Entry 8VD9 (X-ray diffraction, 1.85 A resolution); this record covers chain A.

== Chain A ==
Protein: Beta-ketoacyl-[acyl-carrier-protein] synthase III 1
Organism: Bacillus subtilis
Notes: EC 2.3.1.180, 2.3.1.300; engineered mutation(s): LEU-GLU inserted after MET-1
UniProtKB: O34746 (FABH1_BACSU); residues 4-314 here correspond to UniProt positions 2-312 (UniProt number = residue number - 2)
Chain sequence (317 residues; numbered -2 to 314; the number before each row is that of its first residue; numbers below 1 keep their minus sign (Gly-2 is residue -2)):
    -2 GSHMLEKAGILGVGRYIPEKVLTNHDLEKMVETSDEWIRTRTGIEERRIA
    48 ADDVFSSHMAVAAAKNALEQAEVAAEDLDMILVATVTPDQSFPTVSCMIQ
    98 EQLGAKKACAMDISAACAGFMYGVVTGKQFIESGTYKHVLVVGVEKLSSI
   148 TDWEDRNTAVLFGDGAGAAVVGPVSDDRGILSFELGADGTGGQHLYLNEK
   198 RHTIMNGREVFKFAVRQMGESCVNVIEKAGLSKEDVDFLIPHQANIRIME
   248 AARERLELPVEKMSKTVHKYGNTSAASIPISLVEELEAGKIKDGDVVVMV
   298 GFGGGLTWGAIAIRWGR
Disordered / not traced: -2 to 3
Sequence notes: expression tag (-2 to 0); insertion (2-3)
Residues lining bound ligands: N-cyclohexyltaurine (NHE; 2-[N-cyclohexylamino]ethane sulfonic acid): Asp149, Glu151, Asp152, Lys197, His199
Reported in the primary citation:
  - catalytic residues: Cys114, His239, Asn269
  - self-association interface (contacts with another copy of this molecule): Met108, Tyr119, Gln126, Phe127 (from molecular simulation)
  - self-association interface (contacts with another copy of this molecule): Phe89
  - contacts within the chain: His239-Phe299 (pi stacking)
  - interface residues: Phe89

== Summary ==
Bound to chain A: N-cyclohexyltaurine. From the paper: catalytic residues Cys114, His239 and Asn269; the
interface residue Phe89.
Chain A is Beta-ketoacyl-[acyl-carrier-protein] synthase III 1 (Bacillus subtilis); the structure, Crystal
structure of Bacillus subtilis FabHA, beta-ketoacyl carrier protein synthase III, was determined by X-ray
diffraction (same publication as 8VDA and 8VDB).
